7BQ1 - chains A and B; structure by X-ray diffraction, 1.52 A resolution.

# Chain A
Protein: Peroxisome proliferator-activated receptor alpha
Source organism: Homo sapiens
Reference sequence: Q07869 (PPARA_HUMAN); residue numbers follow UniProt; this construct covers 200-468
Sequence (273 residues; each row starts with the number of its first residue):
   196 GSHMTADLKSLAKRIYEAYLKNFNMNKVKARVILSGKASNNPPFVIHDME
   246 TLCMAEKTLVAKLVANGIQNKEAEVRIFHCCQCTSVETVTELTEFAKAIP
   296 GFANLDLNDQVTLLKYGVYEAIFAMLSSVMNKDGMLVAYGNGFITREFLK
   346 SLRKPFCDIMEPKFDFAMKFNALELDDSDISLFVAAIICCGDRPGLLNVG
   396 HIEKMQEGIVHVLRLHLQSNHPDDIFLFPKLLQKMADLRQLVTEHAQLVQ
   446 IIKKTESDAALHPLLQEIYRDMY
Unresolved in the structure: 196-201, 232-234, 262-264
Construct notes: expression tag (196-199)
Curated features (UniProtKB/Swiss-Prot):
  - binding site (indeglitazar): S280, Y314, Y464
  - site: L433 (Essential for heterodimerization with RXRA)
  - mutagenesis: D304 (D304A: Reduced heterodimerization with RXRA. Reduced DNA binding), L370 (L370R: Abolishes heterodimerization with RXRA. No DNA binding), L391 (L391R: Abolishes heterodimerization with RXRA. No DNA binding), L422 (L422R: No effect on heterodimerization with RXRA nor on DNA binding and transactivation activity), A431 (A431T: No effect on heterodimerization with RXRA nor on DNA binding), L433 (L433R: Abolishes heterodimerization with RXRA, DNA binding and transactivation activity)
What the authors report for this chain:
  - binding site for palmitic acid: S280, Y314, H440, Y464

# Chain B
Protein: 15-meric peptide from Nuclear receptor coactivator 1
Notes: EC 2.3.1.48
Reference sequence: Q15788 (NCOA1_HUMAN); residue numbers follow UniProt; this construct covers 683-697
Sequence (15 residues; each row starts with the number of its first residue):
   683 LTERHKILHRLLQEG
Unresolved in the structure: 683-685, 696-697
Curated features (UniProtKB/Swiss-Prot):
  - motif: L690 to L694 (LXXLL motif 4)
  - mutagenesis: L693 to L694 (Slightly affects interactions with steroid receptors. Abolishes interactions with steroid receptors; when associated with A-636; A-637; A-752 and A-753)

# Chain A / chain B interface
Pairs across the interface (19; chain A residue first):
  T288(A) with L690(B); L693(B); L694(B)
  K292(A) with L693(B), hydrogen bond (side chain-backbone); L694(B)
  F297(A) with L694(B), hydrophobic
  Q305(A) with L694(B)
  V306(A) with H687(B); L690(B); L694(B), hydrophobic
  L309(A) with L694(B), hydrophobic
  K310(A) with H687(B), hydrogen bond
  P458(A) with I689(B)
  L459(A) with I689(B)
  E462(A) with R686(B); H687(B); K688(B), hydrogen bond (side chain-backbone); I689(B), hydrogen bond (side chain-backbone); L690(B), hydrogen bond (side chain-backbone)
Also at the interface, not in a pair above, chain A (14 interface residues in all): V284, T285, E289, L302
Also at the interface, not in a pair above, chain B (9 interface residues in all): H691, Q695

# Overview
14 residues of chain A face 9 of chain B across their interface, with 5 hydrogen bonds. Among the polar pairs
are K292(A)-L693(B), K310(A)-H687(B) and E462(A)-K688(B). The paper reports a binding site for palmitic acid
at S280(A), Y314(A) and H440(A) among others.
Chain A is Peroxisome proliferator-activated receptor alpha (Homo sapiens) and chain B is 15-meric peptide
from Nuclear receptor coactivator 1; the structure, X-ray structure of human PPARalpha ligand binding
domain-intrinsic fatty acid (E. coli origin)-SRC1 coactivator peptide co-crystals ..., was determined by X-ray
diffraction together with 7BPY, 7BPZ, 7BQ0, 7BQ2, 7BQ3 and 7BQ4 from the same study.
